6EM9 - chains A and C of the 10 polymer chains in the assembly; structure by electron microscopy, 8.40 A resolution (very low resolution: no residue pairs are listed; an interface is given only as per-side residue counts).

== Chain A (and C) ==
Name: ATP-dependent Clp protease ATP-binding subunit ClpC
From: Staphylococcus aureus (strain bovine RF122 / ET3-1)
Notes: chain C of this document is another copy of the same molecule, construct and numbering; everything in this record applies to it too
UniProt: Q2YSD6 (CLPC_STAAB); residues 1-818 here = UniProt positions 1-818
Amino-acid sequence (818 residues; row label = number of the first residue in the row):
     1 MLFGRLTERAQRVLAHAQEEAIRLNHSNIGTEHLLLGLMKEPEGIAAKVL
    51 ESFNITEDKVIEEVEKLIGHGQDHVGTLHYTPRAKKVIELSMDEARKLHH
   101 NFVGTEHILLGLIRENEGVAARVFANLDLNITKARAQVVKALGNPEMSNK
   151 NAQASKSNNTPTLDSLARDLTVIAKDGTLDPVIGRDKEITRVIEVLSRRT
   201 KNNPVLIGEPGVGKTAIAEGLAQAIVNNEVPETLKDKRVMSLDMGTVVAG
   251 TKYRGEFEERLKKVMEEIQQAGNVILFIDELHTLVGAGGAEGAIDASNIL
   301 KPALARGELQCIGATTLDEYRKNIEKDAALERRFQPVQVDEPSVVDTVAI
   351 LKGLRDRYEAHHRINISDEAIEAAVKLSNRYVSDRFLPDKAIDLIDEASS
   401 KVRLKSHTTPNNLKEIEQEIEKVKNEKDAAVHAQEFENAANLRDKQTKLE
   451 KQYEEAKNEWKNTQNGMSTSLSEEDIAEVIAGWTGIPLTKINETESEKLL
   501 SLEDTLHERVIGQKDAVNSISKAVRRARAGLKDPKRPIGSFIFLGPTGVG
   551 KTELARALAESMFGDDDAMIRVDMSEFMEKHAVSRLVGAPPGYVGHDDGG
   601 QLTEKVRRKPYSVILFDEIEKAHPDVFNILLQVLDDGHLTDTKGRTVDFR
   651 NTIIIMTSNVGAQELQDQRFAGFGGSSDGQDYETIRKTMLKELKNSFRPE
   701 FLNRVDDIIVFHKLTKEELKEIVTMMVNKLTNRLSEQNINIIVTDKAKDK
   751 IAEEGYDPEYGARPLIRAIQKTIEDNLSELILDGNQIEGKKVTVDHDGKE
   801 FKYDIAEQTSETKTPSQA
Not modelled in the structure: 1-4, 70-79, 113-115, 160-161, 248-254, 288-295, 465, 537-538, 592-595, 670-678, 795-818 (chain C: 1-161, 248-254, 288-295, 465, 537-538, 592-595, 670-678, 795-818)
UniProt features mapped onto this chain:
  - binding site (ATP): Gly208 to Thr215, Gly545 to Thr552
What the authors report for this chain:
  - self-association interface (contacts with another copy of this molecule): Phe436, Arg443

== How chain A and chain C interact ==
At this resolution (8 A) residue pairs are not listed: 9 residues of chain A and 11 of chain C lie at the interface.

== Overview ==
9 residues of chain A face 11 of chain C across their interface. From UniProt: 16 ATP-binding residues on
chain A. From the paper: a self-association interface involving Phe436(A) and Arg443(A).
Both chains are ATP-dependent Clp protease ATP-binding subunit ClpC (Staphylococcus aureus (strain bovine
RF122 / ET3-1)). Entry 6EM9 (S.aureus ClpC resting state, asymmetric map) was determined by electron
microscopy (same publication as 6EM8 and 6EMW).
